PDB entry 7JHH | electron microscopy, 3.92 A resolution | chains B and G of the 7 polymer chains in the assembly

[Chain B]
Name: 5'-AMP-activated protein kinase subunit beta-2
Source organism: Homo sapiens
Reference sequence: O43741 (AAKB2_HUMAN); residue numbers follow UniProt; this construct covers 75-272
Sequence (198 residues; row label = number of the first residue in the row):
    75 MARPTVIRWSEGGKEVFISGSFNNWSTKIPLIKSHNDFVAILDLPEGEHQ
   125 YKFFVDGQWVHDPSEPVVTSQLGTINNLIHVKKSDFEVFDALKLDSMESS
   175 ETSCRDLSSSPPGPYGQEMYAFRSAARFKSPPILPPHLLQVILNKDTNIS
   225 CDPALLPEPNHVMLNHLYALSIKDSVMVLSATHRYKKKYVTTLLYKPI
Not modelled in the structure: 75-179
Construct notes: conflict M75 (Gln in O43741), A199 (Glu in O43741), A200 (Glu in O43741)
Swiss-Prot annotation at these positions:
  - modified residue: S95 (Phosphoserine), S108 (Phosphoserine), T148 (Phosphothreonine), S158 (Phosphoserine), S170 (Phosphoserine), S174 (Phosphoserine), S184 (Phosphoserine)
  - mutagenesis: H235 (H235A: Results in an AMPK enzyme that is activable by phosphorylation but has significantly increased rate of dephosphorylation in phosphatase assays)

[Chain G]
Name: 5'-AMP-activated protein kinase subunit gamma-1
Source organism: Homo sapiens
Reference sequence: P54619 (AAKG1_HUMAN); residue numbers follow UniProt; this construct covers 24-327
Sequence (306 residues; each row starts with the number of its first residue):
    22 MGSNNSVYTSFMKSHRCYDLIPTSSKLVVFDTSLQVKKAFFALVTNGVRA
    72 APLWDSKKQSFVGMLTITDFINILHRYYKSALVQIYELEEHKIETWREVY
   122 LQDSFKPLVCISPNASLFDAVSSLIRNKIHRLPVIDPESGNTLYILTHKR
   172 ILKFLKLFITEFPKPEFMSKSLEELQIGTYANIAMVRTTTPVYVALGIFV
   222 QHRVSALPVVDEKGRVVDIYSKFDVINLAAEKTYNNLDVSVTKALQHRSH
   272 YFEGVLKCYLHETLETIINRLVEAEVHRLVVVDENDVVKGIVSLSDILQA
   322 LVLTGG
Not modelled in the structure: 22-24, 325-327
Construct notes: expression tag (22-23)
Swiss-Prot annotation at these positions:
  - motif: L138 to E159 (AMPK pseudosubstrate)
  - binding site (ADP): R70, M85 to D90, V130, H151, R152, K170, S242 to D245, R269, L277, H298, R299
  - binding site (AMP): R70, M85 to D90, V130, H151, R152, K170, T200, A205, S226, A227, S242 to D245, R269, L277, H298, R299, S314 to D317
  - binding site (ATP): R70, M85 to D90, V130, H151, R152, K170, S242 to D245, R269, L277, H298, R299
  - modified residue: S261 (Phosphoserine), T263 (Phosphothreonine), S270 (Phosphoserine)
  - mutagenesis: D90 (D90A: Reduced AMP-activation of phosphorylation of PRKAA1 or PRKAA2. Reduced ADP activation of phosphorylation of PRKAA1 or PRKAA2), D245 (D245A: Reduced AMP-activation of phosphorylation of PRKAA1 or PRKAA2. Reduced ADP activation of phosphorylation of PRKAA1 or PRKAA2), D317 (D317A: Reduced AMP-activation of phosphorylation of PRKAA1 or PRKAA2. Does not affect ADP activation of phosphorylation of PRKAA1 or PRKAA2)
Residues lining bound ligands:
  - ADP (adenosine-5'-diphosphate): M85, T87, I88, T89, D90, R118, K127, P128, L129, V130, K149, I150, H151, R152, L153, P154, R224, K243
  - adenosine monophosphate (AMP): H151, G199, T200, N203, I204, A205, R224, V225, S226, A227, L228, P229, H298, I312, S314, S316, D317
  - ATP (adenosine-5'-triphosphate): R70, R152, T168, K170, I240, S242, F244, D245, R269, G275, V276, L277, E296, V297, H298, R299, L300

[Interface between chain B and chain G]
Pairs across the interface (42):
  D226(B) - E296(G)
  P227(B) - K47(G)
  A228(B) - S46(G)
  A228(B) - K47(G)  hydrogen bond (backbone-backbone)
  L230(B) - S45(G)
  L230(B) - K47(G)
  P231(B) - S45(G)
  D248(B) - K59(G)
  V250(B) - L55(G)  hydrophobic
  V250(B) - K59(G)
  Y259(B) - Y39(G)  hydrophobic
  Y259(B) - P134(G)
  Y259(B) - D157(G)  hydrogen bond
  Y259(B) - L164(G)  hydrophobic
  K261(B) - Y39(G)
  K262(B) - Y39(G)  hydrogen bond (side chain-backbone)
  K262(B) - I42(G)
  K262(B) - P43(G)
  Y263(B) - T44(G)  hydrogen bond (backbone-backbone)
  Y263(B) - S45(G)
  Y263(B) - S46(G)  hydrogen bond (backbone-side chain)
  V264(B) - S46(G)
  V264(B) - L164(G)
  T265(B) - S46(G)  hydrogen bond (backbone-backbone)
  T265(B) - K47(G)
  T265(B) - L48(G)  hydrogen bond (backbone-backbone)
  T266(B) - L48(G)
  L267(B) - K47(G)
  L267(B) - L48(G)  hydrogen bond (backbone-backbone)
  L267(B) - V49(G)
  L267(B) - V50(G)  hydrogen bond (backbone-backbone)
  L267(B) - N67(G)
  L268(B) - V50(G)
  Y269(B) - V50(G)  hydrogen bond (backbone-backbone)
  Y269(B) - F51(G)  hydrophobic
  Y269(B) - D52(G)  hydrogen bond (backbone-backbone)
  Y269(B) - A63(G)  hydrophobic
  Y269(B) - N67(G)  hydrogen bond
  K270(B) - D52(G)
  P271(B) - D52(G)
  P271(B) - S54(G)
  P271(B) - L55(G)
Other interface residues (no listed pair), chain B (23 interface residues in all): L229, P233, S249, K260
Other interface residues (no listed pair), chain G (25 interface residues in all): D40, V69, N135, T163

[In short]
23 residues of chain B face 25 of chain G across their interface; the contacts include 12 hydrogen bonds.
Among the polar pairs are Y259(B)-D157(G), K262(B)-Y39(G) and Y263(B)-S46(G). Chain G binds ATP, ADP and
adenosine monophosphate.
Here chain B is 5'-AMP-activated protein kinase subunit beta-2 and chain G is 5'-AMP-activated protein kinase
subunit gamma-1, both from Homo sapiens. Entry 7JHH (Cryo-EM structure of ATP-bound fully inactive AMPK in
complex with Fab and nanobody) was determined by electron microscopy together with 7M74, 7JIJ and 7JHG from
the same study.
